PDB entry 4ZJK | X-ray diffraction, 1.56 A resolution | chain A

Chain A:
Name: Ferritin heavy chain
Source organism: Homo sapiens
Notes: EC 1.16.3.1
UniProtKB: P02794 (FRIH_HUMAN); residues 1-182 here correspond to UniProt positions 2-183 (UniProt number = residue number + 1)
Amino-acid sequence (182 residues; row label = number of the first residue in the row):
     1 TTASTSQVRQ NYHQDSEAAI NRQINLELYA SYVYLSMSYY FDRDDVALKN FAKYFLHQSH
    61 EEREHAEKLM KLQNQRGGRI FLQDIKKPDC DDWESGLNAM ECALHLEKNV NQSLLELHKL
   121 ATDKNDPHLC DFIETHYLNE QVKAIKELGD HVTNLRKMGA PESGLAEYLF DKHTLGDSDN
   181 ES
Not modelled in the structure: 1-4, 177-182
Bound ions: Fe2+ site 1: Glu-27, Glu-62, His-65; Fe2+ site 2: His-57, Glu-61; Fe2+ site 3: Gln-58, Glu-61; Fe2+ site 4: Glu-62, Glu-107; Fe2+ site 5 near His-173 (its only coordinating residue here)
Curated features (UniProtKB/Swiss-Prot):
  - binding site (Fe cation): Glu-27, Glu-62, His-65, Glu-107, Gln-141
  - site: Arg-22 (Essential for association with cargo receptor NCOA4)
  - modified residue: Thr-1 (N-acetylthreonine), Ser-178 (Phosphoserine), Ser-182 (Phosphoserine)
What the authors report for this chain:
  - Fe2+ coordination: Glu-27, His-57, Gln-58, Glu-61, Glu-62, His-65, Glu-107, His-173
  - Fe2+ coordination through a water molecule: Gln-141
  - contacts within the chain: Tyr-34/Glu-107 (hydrogen bond), Glu-107/Gln-141 (hydrogen bond)
  - conformationally variable residues (order/disorder transition): Gln-58
  - binding site for Mg2+: Asp-131, Glu-134

Overview:
The Fe2+ site 1 is built by Glu-27, Glu-62 and His-65. The Fe2+ site 2 is built by His-57 and Glu-61. UniProt
lists 5 Fe cation-binding residues. From the paper: a binding site for Mg2+ at Asp-131 and Glu-134; Fe2+
coordination by Glu-27, His-57 and Gln-58 among others.
Chain A is Ferritin heavy chain (Homo sapiens); the structure, Five minutes iron loaded human H ferritin, was
determined by X-ray diffraction (same publication as 4Y08, 4OYN and 4YKH).
